Entry 7S7V (X-ray diffraction, 2.50 A resolution); this record covers chain A.

[Chain A]
Name: iNicSnFR 3.0 Fluorescent Nicotine Sensor
From: Thermoanaerobacter sp. X513
Chain sequence (537 residues; each row starts with the number of its first residue; note: 2 numbers in that range are skipped by the numbering (no residue carries them; nothing is unmodelled there); numbers below 1 keep their minus sign (Met-13 is residue -13)):
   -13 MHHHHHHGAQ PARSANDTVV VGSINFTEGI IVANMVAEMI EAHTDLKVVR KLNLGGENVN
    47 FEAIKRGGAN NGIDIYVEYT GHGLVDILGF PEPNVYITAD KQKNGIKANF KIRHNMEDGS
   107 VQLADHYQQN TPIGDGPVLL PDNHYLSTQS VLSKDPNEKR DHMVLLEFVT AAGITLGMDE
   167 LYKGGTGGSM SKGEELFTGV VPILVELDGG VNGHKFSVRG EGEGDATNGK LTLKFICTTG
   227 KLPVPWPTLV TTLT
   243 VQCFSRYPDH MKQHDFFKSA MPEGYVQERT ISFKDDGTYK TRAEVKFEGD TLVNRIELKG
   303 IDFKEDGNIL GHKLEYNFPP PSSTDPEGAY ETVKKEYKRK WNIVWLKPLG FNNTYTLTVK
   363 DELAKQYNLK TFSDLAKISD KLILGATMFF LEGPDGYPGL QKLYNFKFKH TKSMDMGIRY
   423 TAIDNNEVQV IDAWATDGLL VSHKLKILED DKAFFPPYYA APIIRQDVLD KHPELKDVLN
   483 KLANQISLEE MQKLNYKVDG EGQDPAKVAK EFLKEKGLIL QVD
Unresolved in the structure: -13 to 1, 163-174, 525
Modified positions: Thr240 ({2-[(1R,2R)-1-amino-2-hydroxypropyl]-4-(4-hydroxybenzylidene)-5-oxo-4,5-dihydro-1H-imidazol-1-yl}acetic acid; CRO)
Covalent attachments: covalent link Thr240-Val243
What the authors report for this chain:
  - conformationally variable residues (loop rearrangement): Glu78

[In short]
The paper reports conformational variability at Glu78.
Chain A is iNicSnFR 3.0 Fluorescent Nicotine Sensor (Thermoanaerobacter sp. X513); the structure, Crystal
structure of iNicSnFR3a Fluorescent Nicotine Sensor, was determined by X-ray diffraction, deposited together
with 7S7U.
